Entry 3A0G (X-ray diffraction, 2.50 A resolution); this record covers chains A and B.

== Chain A ==
Molecule: Hemoglobin subunit alpha
From: Cavia porcellus
UniProtKB: P01947 (HBA_CAVPO); residues 1-141 here correspond to UniProt positions 2-142 (UniProt number = residue number + 1)
Sequence (141 residues; each row starts with the number of its first residue):
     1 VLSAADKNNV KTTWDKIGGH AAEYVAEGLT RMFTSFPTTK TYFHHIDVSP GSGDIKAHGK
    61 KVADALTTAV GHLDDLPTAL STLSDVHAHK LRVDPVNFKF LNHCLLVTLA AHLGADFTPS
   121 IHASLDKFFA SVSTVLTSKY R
Not modelled in the structure: 140-141
UniProt features mapped onto this chain:
  - binding site (O2): His58
  - binding site (heme b): His87
  - modified residue: Ser3 (Phosphoserine), Lys7 (N6-succinyllysine), Lys11 (N6-succinyllysine), Lys16 (N6-acetyllysine), Tyr24 (Phosphotyrosine), Ser35 (Phosphoserine), Lys40 (N6-succinyllysine), Ser49 (Phosphoserine), Thr108 (Phosphothreonine), Ser124 (Phosphoserine), Ser131 (Phosphoserine), Thr134 (Phosphothreonine), Thr137 (Phosphothreonine), Ser138 (Phosphoserine)
Bound ions: heme Fe: His87 (together with oxygen molecule)
Ligand contacts:
  - heme (HEM): Met32, Thr39, Tyr42, Phe43, His45, His58, Lys61, Val62, Ala65, Leu66, Leu83, Val86, His87, Leu91, Val93, Asn97, Phe98, Leu101, Asn102, Val132, Leu136
  - heme / oxygen molecule: Met32, Thr39, Tyr42, Phe43, His45, His58, Lys61, Val62, Ala65, Leu66, Leu83, Val86, His87, Leu91, Val93, Asn97, Phe98, Leu101, Asn102, Val132, Leu136
  - oxygen molecule (OXY): Phe43, His58, Val62, His87

== Chain B ==
Molecule: Hemoglobin subunit beta
From: Cavia porcellus
UniProtKB: P02095 (HBB_CAVPO); residues 1-146 here = UniProt positions 1-146
Sequence (146 residues; numbered 1 to 146; the number before each row is that of its first residue):
     1 VHLTAAEKSA ILDLWGKVNV GEIGAEALGR LLVVYPWTQR FFEKFGDLSS ASAIMSNAHV
    61 KSHGAKVLAS FSEGLKHLQD LKGTFAKLSE LHCDKLHVDP ENFRLLGNML TIAIAHHHPS
   121 EFTPCTQAAF QKVTAGVANA LAHKYH
Not modelled in the structure: 145-146
Construct notes: conflict Leu110 (Ile in P02095), Thr111 (Val in P02095), Ile114 (Leu in P02095)
UniProt features mapped onto this chain:
  - binding site (heme b): His63, His92
  - modified residue: Val1 (N-acetylvaline), Lys82 (N6-acetyllysine), Cys93 (S-nitrosocysteine), Lys144 (N6-acetyllysine)
Bound ions: heme Fe: His92 (together with oxygen molecule)
Ligand contacts:
  - heme (HEM): Leu31, Thr38, Phe41, Phe42, Lys44, His63, Lys66, Val67, Ser70, Phe85, Leu88, Leu91, His92, Leu96, Val98, Asn102, Phe103, Leu106, Val137, Leu141
  - heme / oxygen molecule: Leu31, Thr38, Phe41, Phe42, Lys44, His63, Lys66, Val67, Ser70, Phe85, Leu88, Leu91, His92, Leu96, Val98, Asn102, Phe103, Leu106, Val137, Leu141
  - oxygen molecule (OXY): Phe42, His63, Val67, His92, Leu106

== How chain A and chain B interact ==
Pairs across the interface (34; chain A residue first):
  Thr30(A) - Pro124(B)
  Arg31(A) - Phe122(B)  hydrogen bond (side chain-backbone)
  Arg31(A) - Thr123(B)
  Arg31(A) - Pro124(B)
  Arg31(A) - Gln127(B)  hydrogen bond
  Thr34(A) - Pro124(B)  hydrogen bond (side chain-backbone)
  Thr34(A) - Ala128(B)
  Ser35(A) - Gln127(B)  hydrogen bond
  Ser35(A) - Ala128(B)
  Ser35(A) - Gln131(B)
  Phe36(A) - Gln131(B)
  His103(A) - Asn108(B)
  His103(A) - Thr111(B)
  His103(A) - Gln131(B)  hydrogen bond
  Cys104(A) - Gln127(B)
  Val107(A) - Ile112(B)  hydrophobic
  Val107(A) - Ala115(B)
  Val107(A) - Gln127(B)
  Ala110(A) - His116(B)
  Ala111(A) - Ala115(B)
  Gly114(A) - His116(B)  hydrogen bond (backbone-side chain)
  Phe117(A) - Arg30(B)  hydrogen bond (backbone-side chain)
  Phe117(A) - His116(B)
  Thr118(A) - Arg30(B)
  Pro119(A) - Arg30(B)
  Pro119(A) - Val33(B)
  Pro119(A) - Met55(B)  hydrophobic
  Ser120(A) - Ala51(B)
  His122(A) - Arg30(B)  hydrogen bond
  His122(A) - Val34(B)
  His122(A) - Met109(B)
  His122(A) - Ile112(B)
  Ala123(A) - Val34(B)  hydrophobic
  Asp126(A) - Tyr35(B)  hydrogen bond
Other interface residues (no listed pair), chain A (20 interface residues in all): Leu106, Ala115
Other interface residues (no listed pair), chain B (19 interface residues in all): Cys125

== In short ==
The interface between chain A and chain B involves 20 residues on one side and 19 on the other; the contacts
include 9 hydrogen bonds. Among the polar pairs are Arg31(A)-Phe122(B), Arg31(A)-Gln127(B) and
Thr34(A)-Pro124(B).
Chain A is Hemoglobin subunit alpha and chain B is Hemoglobin subunit beta, both from Cavia porcellus; the
structure, Crystal structure analysis of guinea pig oxyhemoglobin at 2.5 angstroms resolution, was determined
by X-ray diffraction.
